5TMM - chains A and B of the 4 polymer chains in the assembly; structure by X-ray diffraction, 2.20 A resolution.

Chain A (and B):
Name: Estrogen receptor
From: Homo sapiens
Notes: fragment: ligand-binding domain; chain B of this document is another copy of the same molecule, construct and numbering; everything in this record applies to it too
Reference sequence: P03372 (ESR1_HUMAN), isoform P03372-3; residues 298-554 here correspond to UniProt positions 125-381 (UniProt number = residue number - 173)
Sequence (257 residues; row label = number of the first residue in the row):
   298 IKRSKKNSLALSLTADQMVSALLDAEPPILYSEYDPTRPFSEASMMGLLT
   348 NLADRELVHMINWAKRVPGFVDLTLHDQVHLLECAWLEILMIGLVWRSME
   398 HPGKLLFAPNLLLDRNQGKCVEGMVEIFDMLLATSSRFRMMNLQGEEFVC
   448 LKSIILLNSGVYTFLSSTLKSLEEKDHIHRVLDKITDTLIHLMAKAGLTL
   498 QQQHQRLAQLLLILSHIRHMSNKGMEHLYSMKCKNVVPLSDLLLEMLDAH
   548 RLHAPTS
Not modelled in the structure: 298-305, 333-336, 416-417, 462-471, 532-535, 549-554 (chain B: 298-304, 332-335, 461-471, 530-536, 549-554)
Construct notes: engineered mutation Ser537 (Tyr364 in P03372)
Residues lining bound ligands: 7M4 (6-{4-[(1S,4S,6S)-6-[(4-bromophenoxy)sulfonyl]-3-(4-hydroxyphenyl)-7-oxabicyclo[2.2.1]hept-2-en-2-yl]phenyl}hex-5-enoic acid): Met343, Leu346, Thr347, Ala350, Glu353, Trp383, Leu384, Leu387, Met388, Leu391, Arg394, Phe404, Met421, Ile424, Leu428, Gly521, His524, Leu525, Leu540

How chain A and chain B interact:
Pairs across the interface (56; chain A residue first):
  Met427(A) with Thr460(B)
  Ala430(A) with Tyr459(B)
  Arg434(A) with Tyr459(B), hydrogen bond; His476(B)
  Ile451(A) with Leu509(B), hydrophobic
  Asn455(A) with Leu509(B); His513(B), hydrogen bond (backbone-side chain)
  Ser456(A) with His513(B)
  Val458(A) with His513(B)
  Tyr459(A) with Ala430(B); Arg434(B), hydrogen bond; Ile510(B); His513(B)
  His476(A) with Arg434(B), hydrogen bond
  Asp480(A) with Gln502(B); Gln506(B), hydrogen bond
  Thr483(A) with His501(B); Ala505(B)
  Asp484(A) with Gln498(B), hydrogen bond; His501(B), salt bridge; Gln502(B), hydrogen bond
  Ile487(A) with His501(B)
  Gln498(A) with Asp484(B), hydrogen bond
  His501(A) with Thr483(B); Ile487(B); Leu504(B)
  Gln502(A) with Asp480(B); Asp484(B), hydrogen bond
  Leu504(A) with His501(B)
  Ala505(A) with Thr483(B); Leu508(B), hydrophobic
  Gln506(A) with Asp480(B), hydrogen bond
  Leu508(A) with Ala505(B), hydrophobic
  Leu509(A) with Ile451(B), hydrophobic; Asn455(B); Leu511(B), hydrophobic
  Ile510(A) with Tyr459(B)
  Leu511(A) with Ser512(B)
  Ser512(A) with Arg515(B), hydrogen bond
  His513(A) with Asn455(B), hydrogen bond (side chain-backbone); Ser456(B); Val458(B); Tyr459(B); Arg515(B)
  Arg515(A) with Ser512(B), hydrogen bond; His513(B), hydrogen bond; His516(B)
  His516(A) with Arg515(B); Asn519(B), hydrogen bond
  Asn519(A) with His516(B), hydrogen bond; Asn519(B), hydrogen bond
  Lys520(A) with Tyr526(B); His547(B)
  Glu523(A) with Glu523(B); Tyr526(B), hydrogen bond
  His547(A) with Lys520(B)
Interface residues without a listed pair, chain A (34 interface residues in all): Glu385, Leu479, Leu497
Interface residues without a listed pair, chain B (36 interface residues in all): Gly457, Leu479, Leu497, Gln500

Summary:
Chain A and chain B form an interface of 34 and 36 residues respectively, with 18 hydrogen bonds and 1 salt
bridge. Polar pairs include Asp484(A)-His501(B), Arg434(A)-Tyr459(B) and Asn455(A)-His513(B). Chain A binds
compound 7M4.
Chain A and chain B are both Estrogen receptor (Homo sapiens); the structure, Crystal Structure of the
ER-alpha Ligand-binding Domain (Y537S) in Complex with the OBHS-ASC analog,
(E)-6-(4-((1R,4S,6R)-6-((4-bromophenoxy)sulfonyl)-3-(4-hydroxyphenyl)-7-oxabicyclo[2.2.1]hept-2-en-2-yl)phenyl)hex-5-enoic
acid, was determined by X-ray diffraction together with 5KR9, 5KRA, 5KRC, 5KRF, 5KRH, 5KRI and 43 further
entries from the same study.
